PDB entry 4CSF | X-ray diffraction, 2.60 A resolution | chains S and s of the 9 polymer chains in the assembly

== Chain S ==
Protein: Nucleoprotein
Organism: Toscana virus
UniProt: P21701 (NCAP_TOSV); residue numbers follow UniProt; this construct covers 1-253
Sequence (253 residues; row label = number of the first residue in the row):
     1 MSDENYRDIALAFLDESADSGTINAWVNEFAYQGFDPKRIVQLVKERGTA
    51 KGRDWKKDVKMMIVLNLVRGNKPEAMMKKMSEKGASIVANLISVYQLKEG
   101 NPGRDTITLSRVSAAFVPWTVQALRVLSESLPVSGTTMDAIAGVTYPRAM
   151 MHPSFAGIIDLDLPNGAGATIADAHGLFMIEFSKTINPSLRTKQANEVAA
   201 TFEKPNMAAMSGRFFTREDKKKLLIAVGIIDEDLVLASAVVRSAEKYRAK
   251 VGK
Unresolved in the structure: 1-3, 253
Swiss-Prot annotation at these positions:
  - binding site (RNA): Tyr-32, Phe-35, Val-68, Lys-72, Ser-110, Arg-111, Arg-191, Thr-201, Lys-204, Ser-211
From the paper describing this entry:
  - binding site for the 9-nt RNA strand: Tyr-32, Phe-35, Lys-72, Ser-110, Arg-111, Arg-191, Thr-201, Lys-204, Ser-211
  - binding site for the 9-nt RNA strand: Lys-79
  - mutagenesis - Y32A (Kd 1.6 uM), Y32A/K79A (6 uM +/- 2 uM): decreased binding to the 9-nt RNA strand (chain s)
  - mutagenesis - K79A (220 nM +/- 30 nM), K204A (250 nM +/- 10 nM): unchanged binding to the 9-nt RNA strand (chain s)

== Chain s ==
Molecule: 9-nt RNA strand
Sequence (9 nucleotides; row label = number of the first residue in the row):
     1 UGUGUUUCU

== Chain S / chain s interface ==
Contacting residue pairs (38; chain S residue first):
  Tyr-32(S) / G2(s)  sugar contact
  Tyr-32(S) / U3(s)  hydrogen bond to the phosphate
  Phe-35(S) / U3(s)  base contact
  Phe-35(S) / G4(s)  phosphate contact
  Gly-70(S) / U6(s)  sugar contact
  Asn-71(S) / U5(s)  phosphate contact
  Asn-71(S) / U6(s)  hydrogen bond to the sugar
  Lys-72(S) / U6(s)  salt bridge to the phosphate
  Lys-72(S) / U7(s)  phosphate contact
  Gly-100(S) / U5(s)  phosphate contact
  Asn-101(S) / U5(s)  hydrogen bond to the phosphate
  Pro-102(S) / G4(s)  phosphate contact
  Ser-110(S) / U6(s)  hydrogen bond to the base
  Arg-111(S) / G4(s)  salt bridge to the phosphate
  Pro-132(S) / U7(s)  base contact
  Pro-153(S) / U5(s)  base contact
  Met-179(S) / G4(s)  base contact
  Phe-182(S) / U5(s)  base contact
  Phe-182(S) / U6(s)  base contact
  Thr-185(S) / U7(s)  hydrogen bond to the base
  Ile-186(S) / U5(s)  base contact
  Ile-186(S) / U6(s)  sugar contact
  Ile-186(S) / U7(s)  sugar contact
  Asn-187(S) / U5(s)  sugar contact
  Pro-188(S) / U7(s)  sugar contact
  Arg-191(S) / U7(s)  hydrogen bond to the base
  Thr-201(S) / G4(s)  hydrogen bond to the base
  Phe-202(S) / G4(s)  base contact
  Lys-204(S) / U1(s)  hydrogen bond to the sugar
  Lys-204(S) / G2(s)  phosphate contact
  Pro-205(S) / U3(s)  sugar contact
  Pro-205(S) / G4(s)  base contact
  Met-207(S) / U1(s)  base contact
  Ala-208(S) / U1(s)  hydrogen bond to the base
  Ala-208(S) / G2(s)  sugar contact
  Ala-208(S) / U3(s)  hydrogen bond to the base
  Ala-209(S) / U3(s)  hydrogen bond to the base
  Ser-211(S) / U1(s)  hydrogen bond to the base
Also at the interface, not in a pair above, chain S (28 interface residues in all): Arg-69

== Summary ==
28 residues of chain S and 7 residues of chain s are in contact, with 12 hydrogen bonds and 2 salt bridges.
Among the polar pairs are Ser-110(S)/U6(s), Thr-185(S)/U7(s) and Arg-191(S)/U7(s). The paper reports a binding
site for the 9-nt RNA strand at Tyr-32(S), Phe-35(S) and Lys-72(S) among others; Y32A and Y32A/K79A of chain S
reduce binding to the 9-nt RNA strand (chain s); 4 substitutions were tested in all.
Chain S is Nucleoprotein (Toscana virus) and chain s is a 9-nt RNA strand; the structure, Structural insights
into Toscana virus RNA encapsidation, was determined by X-ray diffraction, deposited together with 4CSG.
